4H2S - chains A and B of the 4 polymer chains in the assembly; structure by X-ray diffraction, 2.15 A resolution.

# Chain A (and B)
Protein: Amino acid--[acyl-carrier-protein] ligase 1
Source organism: Bradyrhizobium japonicum
Notes: EC 6.2.1.-; chain B of this document is another copy of the same molecule, construct and numbering; everything in this record applies to it too
UniProt: Q89VT8 (AACL1_BRAJA); residues 1-326 here = UniProt positions 1-326
Sequence (346 residues; row label = number of the first residue in the row; numbers below 1 keep their minus sign (Met-19 is residue -19)):
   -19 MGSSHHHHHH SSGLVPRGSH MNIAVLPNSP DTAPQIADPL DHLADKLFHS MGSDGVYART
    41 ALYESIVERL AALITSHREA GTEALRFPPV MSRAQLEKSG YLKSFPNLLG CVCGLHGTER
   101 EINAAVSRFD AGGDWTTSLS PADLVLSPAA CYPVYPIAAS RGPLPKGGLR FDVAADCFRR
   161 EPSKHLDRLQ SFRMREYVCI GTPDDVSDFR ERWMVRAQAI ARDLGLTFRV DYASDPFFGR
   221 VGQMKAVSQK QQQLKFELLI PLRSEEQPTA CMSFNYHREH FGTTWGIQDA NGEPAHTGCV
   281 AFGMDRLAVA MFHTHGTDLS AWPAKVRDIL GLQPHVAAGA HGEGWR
Not modelled in the structure: -19 to 17, 313-326 (chain B: -19 to 16, 314-326)
Differences from the reference sequence: expression tag (-19 to 0)
Metal / ion sites: Zn2+: Cys131, Glu176, Cys279
Small-molecule neighbours:
  - adenosine monophosphate (AMP): Arg159, Glu161, Asp167, Arg168, Leu169, Phe172, Met174, Asp215, Lys235, Ala250, Cys251, Met252, Ser253, Ala281, Gly283, Arg286
  - 4'-phosphopantetheine (PNS): Ser84, Phe85, Cys131, Tyr132, Asp215, Phe217, Gln229, Gln232, Leu234, Asn255, Tyr256, His257, His260, Phe261, Cys279
Swiss-Prot annotation at these positions:
  - binding site (Zn(2+)): Cys131, Glu176, Cys279
  - binding site (ATP): Arg159, Glu161, Arg168, Leu169, Lys235, Ala250 to Ser253, Arg286
  - binding site (an L-alpha-amino acid): Glu176

# How chain A and chain B interact
Residue-residue contacts (126; chain A residue first):
  His29(A) - Glu63(B)  salt bridge
  His29(A) - Leu65(B)
  His29(A) - Arg141(B)
  Ser30(A) - Ile137(B)
  Met31(A) - Phe67(B)  hydrophobic
  Met31(A) - Pro68(B)
  Met31(A) - Val70(B)
  Met31(A) - Ser72(B)
  Met31(A) - Gln75(B)
  Met31(A) - Pro133(B)  hydrophobic
  Ser33(A) - Asp123(B)  hydrogen bond
  Ser33(A) - Leu124(B)
  Val36(A) - Pro68(B)  hydrophobic
  Val36(A) - Val70(B)
  Val36(A) - Leu124(B)  hydrophobic
  Tyr37(A) - Pro68(B)
  Ala38(A) - Arg66(B)
  Ala38(A) - Phe67(B)  hydrophobic
  Arg39(A) - Leu65(B)
  Arg39(A) - Arg66(B)  hydrogen bond (backbone-backbone)
  Arg39(A) - Pro68(B)
  Thr40(A) - Ala64(B)
  Ala41(A) - Ala64(B)  hydrogen bond (backbone-backbone)
  Glu44(A) - Arg66(B)
  Glu63(A) - His29(B)  salt bridge
  Ala64(A) - Ala41(B)
  Leu65(A) - His29(B)
  Leu65(A) - Arg39(B)
  Arg66(A) - Ala38(B)
  Arg66(A) - Arg39(B)  hydrogen bond (backbone-backbone)
  Arg66(A) - Glu44(B)
  Phe67(A) - Met31(B)  hydrophobic
  Phe67(A) - Ala38(B)  hydrophobic
  Pro68(A) - Met31(B)
  Pro68(A) - Val36(B)  hydrophobic
  Pro68(A) - Tyr37(B)
  Pro68(A) - Arg39(B)
  Pro68(A) - Ser171(B)
  Pro69(A) - Pro69(B)  hydrophobic
  Pro69(A) - Asp156(B)
  Pro69(A) - Ser171(B)
  Val70(A) - Met31(B)
  Val70(A) - Val36(B)
  Val70(A) - Leu126(B)  hydrophobic
  Val70(A) - Ser171(B)
  Met71(A) - Met31(B)  hydrophobic
  Ser72(A) - Met31(B)
  Arg73(A) - Thr116(B)
  Gln75(A) - Met31(B)
  Glu77(A) - Phe109(B)
  Glu77(A) - Trp115(B)  hydrogen bond
  Leu82(A) - Val106(B)
  Leu82(A) - Phe109(B)  hydrophobic
  Leu82(A) - Trp115(B)
  Lys83(A) - Val106(B)
  Lys83(A) - Asp110(B)  salt bridge
  Pro86(A) - Leu95(B)
  Pro86(A) - Ile102(B)  hydrophobic
  Pro86(A) - Val106(B)  hydrophobic
  Leu89(A) - Cys93(B)
  Leu89(A) - Gly94(B)
  Leu89(A) - Trp115(B)  hydrophobic
  Gly90(A) - Cys93(B)
  Cys91(A) - Cys91(B)
  Cys91(A) - Val92(B)
  Cys91(A) - Cys93(B)  hydrogen bond (backbone-backbone)
  Cys91(A) - Leu119(B)  hydrophobic
  Val92(A) - Cys91(B)
  Val92(A) - Leu126(B)  hydrophobic
  Cys93(A) - Leu89(B)
  Cys93(A) - Gly90(B)
  Cys93(A) - Cys91(B)  hydrogen bond (backbone-backbone)
  Cys93(A) - Val92(B)
  Cys93(A) - Cys93(B)  hydrogen bond
  Gly94(A) - Leu89(B)
  Leu95(A) - Pro86(B)
  Leu95(A) - Arg160(B)
  His96(A) - Arg160(B)  hydrogen bond
  Glu99(A) - Phe218(B)
  Glu99(A) - Gly219(B)
  Glu99(A) - Arg220(B)  hydrogen bond (side chain-backbone)
  Ile102(A) - Pro86(B)  hydrophobic
  Ile102(A) - Phe218(B)  hydrophobic
  Asn103(A) - Phe218(B)
  Val106(A) - Leu82(B)
  Val106(A) - Pro86(B)  hydrophobic
  Phe109(A) - Glu77(B)
  Phe109(A) - Leu82(B)  hydrophobic
  Asp110(A) - Lys83(B)
  Trp115(A) - Arg73(B)
  Trp115(A) - Glu77(B)  hydrogen bond
  Trp115(A) - Leu82(B)
  Trp115(A) - Leu89(B)  hydrophobic
  Trp115(A) - Cys91(B)  hydrophobic
  Thr116(A) - Arg73(B)
  Thr116(A) - Pro121(B)
  Leu119(A) - Cys91(B)  hydrophobic
  Pro121(A) - Thr116(B)
  Ala122(A) - Arg160(B)
  Asp123(A) - Ser33(B)  hydrogen bond
  Asp123(A) - Arg160(B)  salt bridge
  Leu124(A) - Ser33(B)
  Leu124(A) - Phe158(B)  hydrophobic
  Leu124(A) - Gln170(B)
  Leu126(A) - Val70(B)  hydrophobic
  Leu126(A) - Leu126(B)  hydrophobic
  Pro133(A) - Met31(B)  hydrophobic
  Ile137(A) - Ser30(B)
  Arg141(A) - His29(B)
  Asp156(A) - Pro69(B)
  Phe158(A) - Leu124(B)  hydrophobic
  Arg160(A) - Gly94(B)
  Arg160(A) - Leu95(B)  hydrogen bond (side chain-backbone)
  Arg160(A) - His96(B)  hydrogen bond
  Arg160(A) - Ala122(B)
  Arg160(A) - Asp123(B)  salt bridge
  Arg160(A) - Leu124(B)
  Gln170(A) - Leu124(B)
  Ser171(A) - Pro68(B)
  Ser171(A) - Pro69(B)
  Ser171(A) - Val70(B)
  Phe218(A) - Glu99(B)
  Phe218(A) - Ile102(B)  hydrophobic
  Phe218(A) - Asn103(B)
  Gly219(A) - Glu99(B)
  Arg220(A) - Glu99(B)
Other interface residues (no listed pair), chain A (62 interface residues in all): Gly32, Asn87
Other interface residues (no listed pair), chain B (62 interface residues in all): Gly32, Thr40, Met71, Asn87

# Summary
The chain A/chain B interface involves 62 residues from each chain, with 14 hydrogen bonds and 5 salt bridges.
Polar contacts include His29(A)-Glu63(B), Lys83(A)-Asp110(B) and Asp123(A)-Arg160(B). Chain A binds adenosine
monophosphate and 4'-phosphopantetheine.
Both chains are Amino acid--[acyl-carrier-protein] ligase 1 (Bradyrhizobium japonicum). Entry 4H2S (Crystal
structure of Bradyrhizobium japonicum glycine:[carrier protein] ligase complexed with cognate carrier protein
and AMP) was determined by X-ray diffraction together with 4H2T, 4H2U, 4H2V, 4H2W, 4H2X and 4H2Y from the same
study.
